Entry 1TB6 (X-ray diffraction, 2.50 A resolution); this record covers chains H and I of the 3 polymer chains in the assembly.

[Chain H]
Molecule: thrombin
Organism: Homo sapiens
Notes: EC 3.4.21.5; fragment: thrombin heavy chain, serine protease
Reference sequence: P00734 (THRB_HUMAN); the construct lacks a stretch of the UniProt sequence and is renumbered around it, so the offset changes along the chain: 16-36 = UniProt 364-384; 37-60 = UniProt 386-409; 61-77 = UniProt 419-435; 78-97 = UniProt 437-456; 7 more segments
Sequence (259 residues; each row starts with the number of its first residue; note: 1 number in that range is skipped by the numbering (no residue carries it; nothing is unmodelled there); a row labelled like 60A-60I holds insertion residues (60A, then the next letters in order)):
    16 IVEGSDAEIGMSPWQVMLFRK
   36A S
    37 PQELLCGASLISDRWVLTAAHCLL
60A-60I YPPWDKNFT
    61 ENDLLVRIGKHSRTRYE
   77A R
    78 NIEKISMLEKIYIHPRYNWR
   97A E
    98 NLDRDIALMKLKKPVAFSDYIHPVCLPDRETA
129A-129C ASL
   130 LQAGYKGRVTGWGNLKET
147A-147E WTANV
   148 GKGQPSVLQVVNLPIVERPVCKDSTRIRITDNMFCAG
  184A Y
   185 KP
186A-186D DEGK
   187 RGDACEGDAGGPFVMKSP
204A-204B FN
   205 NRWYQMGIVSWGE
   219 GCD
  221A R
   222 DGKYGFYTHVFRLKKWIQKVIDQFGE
Disulfides: Cys42-Cys58, Cys168-Cys182, Cys191-Cys220
Glycans and other covalent adducts: N-acetylglucosamine (NAG) linked to Asn60G
Differences from the reference sequence: engineered mutation Ala195 (Ser568 in P00734)
Curated features (UniProtKB/Swiss-Prot):
  - region: Ala183 to Val200 (High affinity receptor-binding region which is also known as the TP508 peptide)
  - active site (Charge relay system): His57, Asp102
  - glycosylation: Asn60G (N-linked (GlcNAc...) (complex) asparagine)

[Chain I]
Molecule: Antithrombin-III
Organism: Homo sapiens
Reference sequence: P01008 (ANT3_HUMAN); residues 1-432 here correspond to UniProt positions 33-464 (UniProt number = residue number + 32)
Sequence (432 residues; numbered 1 to 432; the number before each row is that of its first residue):
     1 HGSPVDICTAKPRDIPMNPMCIYRSPEKKATEDEGSEQKIPEATNRRVWE
    51 LSKANSRFATTFYQHLADSKNDNDNIFLSPLSISTAFAMTKLGACNDTLQ
   101 QLMEVFKFDTISEKTSDQIHFFFAKLNCRLYRKANKASKLVSANRLFGDK
   151 SLTFNETYQDISELVYGAKLQPLDFKENAEQSRAAINKWVSNKTEGRITD
   201 VIPSEAINELTVLVLVNTIYFKGLWKSKFSPENTRKELFYKADGESCSAS
   251 MMYQEGKFRYRRVAEGTQVLELPFKGDDITMVLILPKPEKSLAKVEKELT
   301 PEVLQEWLDELEEMMLCVHMPRFRIEDGFSLKEQLQDMGLVDLFSPEKSK
   351 LPGIVAEGRDDLYVSDAFHKAFLEVNEEGSEAAASTAVVIAGRSLNPNRV
   401 CFKANRPFLVFIREVPLNTIIFMGRVANPCVK
Disordered / not traced: 1-3, 27-36, 380-385, 432
Disulfides: Cys8-Cys128, Cys21-Cys95, Cys247-Cys430, Cys317-Cys401
Glycans and other covalent adducts: N-acetylglucosamine (NAG) linked to Asn96, Asn155, Asn192
Differences from the reference sequence: engineered mutation Ala137 (Ser169 in P01008), Cys317 (Val349 in P01008), Cys401 (Thr433 in P01008)
Curated features (UniProtKB/Swiss-Prot):
  - binding site (heparin): Trp49, Arg129, Arg145
  - site: Arg393, Ser394 (Reactive bond)
  - modified residue: Thr31 (Phosphothreonine), Ser36 (Phosphoserine)
  - glycosylation (N-linked (GlcNAc...) asparagine): Asn96, Asn135, Asn155 (complex), Asn192

[Chain H / chain I interface]
Residue-residue contacts - 73 pairs, chain H then chain I:
  Leu40(H) - Leu395(I)
  Leu41(H) - Ser394(I)
  Leu41(H) - Leu395(I)  hydrogen bond (backbone-backbone)
  Cys42(H) - Ser394(I)
  His57(H) - Ala391(I)
  His57(H) - Gly392(I)
  His57(H) - Arg393(I)  hydrogen bond (side chain-backbone)
  His57(H) - Ser394(I)
  Tyr60A(H) - Ile390(I)
  Tyr60A(H) - Ala391(I)
  Trp60D(H) - Gly256(I)
  Trp60D(H) - Lys257(I)
  Trp60D(H) - Met315(I)  hydrophobic
  Trp60D(H) - Ala391(I)  hydrophobic
  Trp60D(H) - Asn396(I)
  Asp60E(H) - Glu313(I)
  Lys60F(H) - Ser394(I)  hydrogen bond
  Lys60F(H) - Asn396(I)  hydrogen bond
  Arg97(H) - Val389(I)
  Glu97A(H) - Ala387(I)
  Glu97A(H) - Val388(I)
  Glu97A(H) - Val389(I)
  Glu97A(H) - Ile390(I)  hydrogen bond (backbone-backbone)
  Leu99(H) - Ala391(I)
  Leu99(H) - Gly392(I)
  Thr147(H) - Tyr253(I)
  Thr147(H) - Glu255(I)
  Trp147A(H) - Arg235(I)
  Trp147A(H) - Tyr253(I)
  Trp147A(H) - Cys317(I)
  Trp147A(H) - His319(I)  hydrogen bond (backbone-side chain)
  Trp147A(H) - Cys401(I)
  Thr147B(H) - Cys317(I)
  Thr147B(H) - Asn398(I)
  Thr147B(H) - Cys401(I)
  Ala147C(H) - Cys317(I)
  Ala147C(H) - Asn398(I)
  Ala147C(H) - Arg399(I)
  Ala147C(H) - Val400(I)  hydrophobic
  Ala147C(H) - Cys401(I)
  Asn147D(H) - Pro397(I)
  Asn147D(H) - Asn398(I)  hydrogen bond (side chain-backbone)
  Val147E(H) - Pro397(I)  hydrophobic
  Val147E(H) - Asn398(I)
  Val147E(H) - Arg399(I)
  Gln151(H) - Leu395(I)
  Arg173(H) - Val388(I)
  Ile174(H) - Ile390(I)  hydrophobic
  Asp189(H) - Arg393(I)  salt bridge
  Ala190(H) - Arg393(I)  hydrogen bond (backbone-side chain)
  Cys191(H) - Arg393(I)
  Glu192(H) - Gly392(I)
  Glu192(H) - Arg393(I)
  Glu192(H) - Ser394(I)
  Gly193(H) - Arg393(I)  hydrogen bond (backbone-backbone)
  Gly193(H) - Ser394(I)
  Gly193(H) - Leu395(I)
  Asp194(H) - Arg393(I)  hydrogen bond (backbone-backbone)
  Ala195(H) - Arg393(I)  hydrogen bond (backbone-backbone)
  Ala195(H) - Ser394(I)
  Ser214(H) - Gly392(I)
  Ser214(H) - Arg393(I)  hydrogen bond (backbone-backbone)
  Trp215(H) - Ile390(I)  hydrophobic
  Trp215(H) - Gly392(I)
  Trp215(H) - Arg393(I)
  Gly216(H) - Ile390(I)
  Gly216(H) - Arg393(I)
  Glu217(H) - Glu232(I)
  Glu217(H) - Ile390(I)
  Gly219(H) - Arg393(I)  hydrogen bond (backbone-side chain)
  Arg221A(H) - Asn233(I)  hydrogen bond
  Lys224(H) - Glu232(I)  salt bridge
  Gly226(H) - Arg393(I)
Also at the interface, not in a pair above, chain H (42 interface residues in all): Cys58, Pro60C, Trp96, Asn98, Asn143, Val213, Cys220
Also at the interface, not in a pair above, chain I (28 interface residues in all): Lys226, Lys403

[Summary]
42 residues of chain H face 28 of chain I across their interface; the contacts include 14 hydrogen bonds and 2
salt bridges. Among the polar pairs are Asp189(H)-Arg393(I), Lys224(H)-Glu232(I) and His57(H)-Arg393(I).
Covalently linked N-acetylglucosamine: at Asn60G(H).
Here chain H is thrombin and chain I is Antithrombin-III, both from Homo sapiens. Entry 1TB6 (2.5A Crystal
Structure of the Antithrombin-Thrombin-Heparin Ternary Complex) was determined by X-ray diffraction.
